PDB entry 1OE6 | X-ray diffraction, 2.65 A resolution | chains A and B of the 4 polymer chains in the assembly

== Chain A (and B) ==
Molecule: Single-strand selective monofunctional uracil DNA glycosylase
Organism: Xenopus laevis
Notes: EC 3.2.2.-; chain B of this document is another copy of the same molecule, construct and numbering; everything in this record applies to it too
UniProtKB: Q9YGN6 (Q9YGN6); residues 35-281 here correspond to UniProt positions 1-247 (UniProt number = residue number - 34)
Amino-acid sequence (247 residues; each row starts with the number of its first residue):
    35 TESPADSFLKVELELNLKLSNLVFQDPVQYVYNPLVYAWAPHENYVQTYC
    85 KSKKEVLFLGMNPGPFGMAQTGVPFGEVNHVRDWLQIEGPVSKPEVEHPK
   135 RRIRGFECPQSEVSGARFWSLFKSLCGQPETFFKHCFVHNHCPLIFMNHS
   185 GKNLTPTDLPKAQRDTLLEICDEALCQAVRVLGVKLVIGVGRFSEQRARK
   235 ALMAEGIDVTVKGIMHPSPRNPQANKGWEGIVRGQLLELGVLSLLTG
Disordered / not traced: 35-36, 281 (chain B: 35, 281)
Residues lining bound ligands:
  - 5-hydroxymethyl uracil (HMU), molecule 1: Gly-94, Met-95, Asn-96, Pro-97, Gly-98, Gly-101, Met-102, Ala-103, Pro-108, Phe-109, Gly-110, Glu-146, Ser-148, Asn-174, His-250
  - 5-hydroxymethyl uracil (HMU), molecule 2: Pro-99, Phe-100, Ser-145, Glu-146, Val-147

== How chain A and chain B interact ==
Contacting residue pairs - 7 pairs, chain A then chain B:
  Ala-196(A) / Tyr-64(B)
  Ala-196(A) / Pro-133(B)
  Asp-199(A) / Lys-134(B)  salt bridge
  Thr-200(A) / Pro-133(B)
  Thr-200(A) / Arg-136(B)
  Glu-203(A) / Lys-134(B)  salt bridge
  Glu-203(A) / Arg-136(B)  salt bridge
Other interface residues (no listed pair), chain B (5 interface residues in all): His-132

== Summary ==
The interface between chain A and chain B involves 4 residues on one side and 5 on the other, with 3 salt
bridges. Polar pairs include Asp-199(A)/Lys-134(B), Glu-203(A)/Lys-134(B) and Glu-203(A)/Arg-136(B). Bound to
chain A: 5-hydroxymethyl uracil.
Both chains are Single-strand selective monofunctional uracil DNA glycosylase (Xenopus laevis). Entry 1OE6
(Xenopus SMUG1, an anti-mutator uracil-DNA Glycosylase) was determined by X-ray diffraction (same publication
as 1OE4 and 1OE5).
